PDB entry 7BLQ | electron microscopy, 9.20 A resolution (very low resolution: no residue pairs are listed; an interface is given only as per-side residue counts) | chains J and F of the 8 polymer chains in the assembly

Chain J (and F):
Name: Vacuolar protein sorting-associated protein 26-like protein
Source organism: Chaetomium thermophilum (strain DSM 1495 / CBS 144.50 / IMI 039719)
Notes: chain F of this document is another copy of the same molecule, construct and numbering; everything in this record applies to it too
Reference sequence: G0S0E6 (G0S0E6_CHATD); residue numbers follow UniProt; this construct covers 5-296
Sequence (292 residues; numbered 5 to 296; the number before each row is that of its first residue):
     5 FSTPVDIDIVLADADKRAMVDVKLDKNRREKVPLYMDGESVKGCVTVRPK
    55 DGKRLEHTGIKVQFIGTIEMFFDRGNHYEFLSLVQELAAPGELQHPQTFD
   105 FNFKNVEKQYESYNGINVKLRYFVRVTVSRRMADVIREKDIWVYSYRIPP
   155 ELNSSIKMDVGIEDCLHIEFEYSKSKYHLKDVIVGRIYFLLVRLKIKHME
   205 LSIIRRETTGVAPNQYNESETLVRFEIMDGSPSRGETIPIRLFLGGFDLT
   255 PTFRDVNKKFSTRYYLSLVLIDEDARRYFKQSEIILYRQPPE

How chain J and chain F interact:
At this resolution (9 A) residue pairs are not listed: 11 residues of chain J and 11 of chain F lie at the interface.

Summary:
The chain J/chain F interface involves 11 residues from each chain.
Both chains are Vacuolar protein sorting-associated protein 26-like protein (Chaetomium thermophilum (strain
DSM 1495 / CBS 144.50 / IMI 039719)). Entry 7BLQ (Vps26 dimer region of the fungal membrane-assembled
retromer:Grd19 complex) was determined by electron microscopy together with 7BLO, 7BLP and 7BLR from the same
study.
